Entry 1KLQ (solution NMR); this record covers chains A and B.

== Chain A ==
Molecule: Mitotic spindle assembly checkpoint protein MAD2A
Source organism: Homo sapiens
Notes: fragment: missing n-terminal 10 residues
UniProt: Q13257 (MD2L1_HUMAN); residues 11-207 here correspond to UniProt positions 9-205 (UniProt number = residue number - 2)
Chain sequence (197 residues; each row starts with the number of its first residue):
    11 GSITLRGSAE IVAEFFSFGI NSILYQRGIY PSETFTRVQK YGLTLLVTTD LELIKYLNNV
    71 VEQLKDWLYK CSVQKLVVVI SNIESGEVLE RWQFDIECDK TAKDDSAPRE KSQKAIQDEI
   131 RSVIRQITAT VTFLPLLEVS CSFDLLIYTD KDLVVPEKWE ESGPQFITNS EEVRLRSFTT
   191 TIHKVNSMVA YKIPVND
Construct notes: expression tag (11-12)
Curated features (UniProtKB/Swiss-Prot):
  - region: Ser197 to Asp207 (Required for assuming the closed conformation and for interaction with CDC20)
  - modified residue (Phosphoserine): Ser132, Ser172, Ser180, Ser187, Ser197

== Chain B ==
Molecule: Mad2-binding peptide
Chain sequence (12 residues; each row starts with the number of its first residue):
     1 SWYSYPPPQR AV
Unresolved in the structure: 11-12

== How chain A and chain B interact ==
Pairs across the interface (39):
  Asn69(A) - Tyr5(B)
  Val70(A) - Tyr5(B)
  Trp77(A) - Tyr3(B)
  Val87(A) - Trp2(B)
  Phe153(A) - Tyr5(B)
  Phe153(A) - Pro6(B)
  Phe153(A) - Pro7(B)
  Asp154(A) - Tyr5(B)
  Leu155(A) - Tyr3(B)
  Leu155(A) - Ser4(B)
  Leu155(A) - Tyr5(B)
  Leu156(A) - Trp2(B)
  Leu156(A) - Tyr3(B)
  Leu156(A) - Ser4(B)
  Ile157(A) - Trp2(B)
  Ile157(A) - Tyr3(B)
  Tyr158(A) - Trp2(B)
  Thr159(A) - Ser1(B)
  Asp160(A) - Ser1(B)
  Lys161(A) - Ser1(B)
  Leu163(A) - Ser1(B)
  Leu163(A) - Tyr3(B)
  Val164(A) - Tyr3(B)
  Val165(A) - Tyr3(B)
  Lys168(A) - Tyr5(B)
  Lys168(A) - Pro6(B)
  Trp169(A) - Tyr3(B)
  Trp169(A) - Ser4(B)
  Trp169(A) - Tyr5(B)
  Glu170(A) - Trp2(B)
  Glu170(A) - Tyr3(B)
  Glu170(A) - Ser4(B)
  Glu171(A) - Trp2(B)
  Glu171(A) - Tyr3(B)
  Ser172(A) - Trp2(B)
  Gly173(A) - Trp2(B)
  Pro174(A) - Trp2(B)
  Gln175(A) - Ser4(B)
  Phe176(A) - Trp2(B)
Other interface residues (no listed pair), chain A (27 interface residues in all): Tyr66, Ser152

== Summary ==
Chain A and chain B form an interface of 27 and 7 residues respectively.
Here chain A is Mitotic spindle assembly checkpoint protein MAD2A (Homo sapiens) and chain B is Mad2-binding
peptide. Entry 1KLQ (The Mad2 Spindle Checkpoint Protein Undergoes Similar Major Conformational Changes upon
Binding to Either Mad1 or ...) was determined by solution NMR.
